PDB entry 7TGW | electron microscopy, 3.00 A resolution | chains B and C of the 3 polymer chains in the assembly

[Chain B (and C)]
Molecule: Spike glycoprotein
Source organism: Severe acute respiratory syndrome coronavirus 2
Notes: chain C of this document is another copy of the same molecule, construct and numbering; everything in this record applies to it too
UniProtKB: P0DTC2 (SPIKE_SARS2); aligned to UniProt positions 14-1208 over residues 14-1208 (the alignment contains insertions or deletions, so no single offset holds)
Chain sequence (1231 residues; row label = number of the first residue in the row):
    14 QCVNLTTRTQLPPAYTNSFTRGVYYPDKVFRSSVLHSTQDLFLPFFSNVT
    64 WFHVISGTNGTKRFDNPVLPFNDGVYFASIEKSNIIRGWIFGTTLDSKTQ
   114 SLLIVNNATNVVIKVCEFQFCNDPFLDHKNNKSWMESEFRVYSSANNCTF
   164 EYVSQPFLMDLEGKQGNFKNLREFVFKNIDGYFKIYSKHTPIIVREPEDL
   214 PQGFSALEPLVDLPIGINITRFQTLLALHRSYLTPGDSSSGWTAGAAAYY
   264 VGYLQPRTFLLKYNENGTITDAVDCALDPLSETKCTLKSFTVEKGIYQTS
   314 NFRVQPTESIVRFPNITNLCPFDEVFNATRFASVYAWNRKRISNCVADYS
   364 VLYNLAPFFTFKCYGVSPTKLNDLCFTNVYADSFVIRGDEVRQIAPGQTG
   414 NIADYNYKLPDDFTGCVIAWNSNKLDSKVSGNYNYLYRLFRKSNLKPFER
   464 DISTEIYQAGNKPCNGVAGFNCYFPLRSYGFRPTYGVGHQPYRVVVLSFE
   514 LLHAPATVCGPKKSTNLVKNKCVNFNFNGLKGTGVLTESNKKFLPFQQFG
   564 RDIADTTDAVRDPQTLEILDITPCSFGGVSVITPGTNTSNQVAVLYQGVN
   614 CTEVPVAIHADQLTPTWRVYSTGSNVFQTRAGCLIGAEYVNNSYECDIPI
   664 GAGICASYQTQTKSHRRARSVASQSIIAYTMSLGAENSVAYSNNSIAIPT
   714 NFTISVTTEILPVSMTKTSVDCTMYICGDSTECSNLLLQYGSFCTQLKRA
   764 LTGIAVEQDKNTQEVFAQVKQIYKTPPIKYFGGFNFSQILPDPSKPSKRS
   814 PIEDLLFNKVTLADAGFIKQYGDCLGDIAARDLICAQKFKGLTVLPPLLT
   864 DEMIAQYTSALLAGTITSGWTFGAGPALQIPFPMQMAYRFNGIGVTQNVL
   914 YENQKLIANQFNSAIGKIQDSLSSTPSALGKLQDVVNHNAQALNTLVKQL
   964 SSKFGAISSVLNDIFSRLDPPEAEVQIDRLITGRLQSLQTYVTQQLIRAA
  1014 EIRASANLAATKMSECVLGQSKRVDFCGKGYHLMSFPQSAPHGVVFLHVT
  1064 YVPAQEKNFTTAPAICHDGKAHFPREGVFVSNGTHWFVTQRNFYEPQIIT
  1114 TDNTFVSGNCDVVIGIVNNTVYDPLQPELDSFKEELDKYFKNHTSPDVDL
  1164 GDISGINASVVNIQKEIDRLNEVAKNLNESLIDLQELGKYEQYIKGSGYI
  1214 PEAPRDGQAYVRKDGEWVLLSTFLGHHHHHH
Not modelled in the structure: 69-73, 619-628, 674-685, 833-844, 1144-1244 (chain C: 69-73, 620-629, 674-685, 1144-1244)
Disulfides: C15-C134, C129-C161, C288-C298, C333-C358, C376-C429, C388-C522, C477-C485, C535-C587, C614-C646, C659-C668, C735-C757, C740-C746, C1029-C1040, C1079-C1123
Glycans and other covalent adducts: N-acetylglucosamine (NAG) linked to N61, N654, N714, N798, N1071, N1095, N1131
Sequence notes: conflict V67 (Ala in P0DTC2), I93 (Thr95 in P0DTC2), D140 (Tyr145 in P0DTC2), 35 further conflict positions vs the reference (P0DTC2) not listed; insertion (206-207); expression tag (1209-1244)
Swiss-Prot annotation at these positions:
  - glycosylation (N-linked (GlcNAc...) asparagine): N17 (complex), N61 (hybrid), N331 (complex), N603 (hybrid)

[Chain B / chain C interface]
Residue-residue contacts (132; chain B residue first):
  Q311(B) with K761(C), hydrogen bond
  N314(B) with D734(C)
  W350(B) with T162(C)
  N351(B) with T162(C)
  R352(B) with T162(C); Y195(C)
  G378(B) with R980(C); L981(C)
  V379(B) with R980(C)
  S380(B) with R980(C); L981(C); D982(C), hydrogen bond (side chain-backbone); E985(C), hydrogen bond
  K383(B) with R980(C); L981(C)
  L387(B) with R980(C)
  Y393(B) with Y195(C); P227(C)
  R405(B) with F371(C); F372(C)
  F461(B) with D193(C); G229(C)
  R463(B) with Q113(C), hydrogen bond
  I465(B) with E130(C); N160(C)
  E468(B) with S110(C)
  L514(B) with R980(C)
  K544(B) with N975(C), hydrogen bond (backbone-side chain)
  K554(B) with D840(C)
  K555(B) with F43(C); N279(C)
  F556(B) with F43(C), hydrophobic
  F559(B) with K41(C); P222(C), hydrophobic
  Q560(B) with K41(C); V42(C); F43(C), hydrogen bond (side chain-backbone)
  F562(B) with V42(C); F43(C), hydrogen bond (backbone-backbone)
  G563(B) with F43(C)
  R564(B) with F43(C), hydrogen bond (backbone-backbone)
  D565(B) with K853(C), salt bridge
  I566(B) with V960(C), hydrophobic; K961(C); S964(C), hydrogen bond (backbone-side chain)
  A567(B) with K853(C); S964(C), hydrogen bond (backbone-side chain)
  D568(B) with R44(C), salt bridge; S964(C), hydrogen bond
  T569(B) with K853(C), hydrogen bond
  D583(B) with G839(C)
  T585(B) with F852(C)
  F589(B) with M737(C), hydrophobic; Y834(C); K851(C)
  Q610(B) with L858(C)
  E616(B) with Q833(C); Y834(C); G835(C)
  R643(B) with F830(C)
  P662(B) with L861(C), hydrophobic
  A665(B) with P860(C), hydrogen bond (backbone-backbone); L861(C); T863(C)
  G666(B) with L861(C), hydrogen bond (backbone-backbone); M866(C)
  M694(B) with L862(C), hydrophobic
  L696(B) with K783(C); M866(C), hydrophobic; Y870(C)
  A698(B) with Q784(C); I785(C), hydrogen bond (backbone-backbone)
  E699(B) with I785(C); K787(C), salt bridge
  N700(B) with Q784(C), hydrogen bond; I785(C), hydrogen bond (backbone-backbone); Y786(C); K787(C)
  S701(B) with K787(C)
  V702(B) with Y786(C), hydrophobic; T880(C); Q892(C)
  A703(B) with Q892(C)
  Y704(B) with Y793(C); F794(C); I893(C); F895(C)
  N706(B) with P894(C)
  S708(B) with Q892(C), hydrogen bond; P894(C)
  I709(B) with Q892(C); I893(C), hydrophobic
  A710(B) with L891(C), hydrophobic; Q892(C), hydrogen bond (backbone-backbone)
  P712(B) with L891(C)
  Q954(B) with R762(C)
  T958(B) with Q759(C); R762(C)
  Q962(B) with G754(C); S755(C)
  S965(B) with G754(C)
  F967(B) with Q752(C), hydrogen bond (backbone-backbone); Y753(C), hydrophobic
  G968(B) with Q752(C), hydrogen bond (backbone-side chain)
  P983(B) with D424(C)
  Q999(B) with F756(C); Q1002(C)
  T1003(B) with Q1002(C)
  Q1007(B) with L1009(C)
  E1014(B) with R1016(C), salt bridge
  R1036(B) with E1028(C), salt bridge; R1036(C)
  V1037(B) with S1027(C)
  P1066(B) with A887(C); P889(C)
  E1069(B) with L891(C)
  N1071(B) with Q892(C)
  T1074(B) with M897(C)
  A1075(B) with M897(C)
  P1076(B) with M897(C); Y914(C), hydrophobic
  F1086(B) with N911(C); Y914(C), hydrophobic
  P1087(B) with Q910(C), hydrogen bond (backbone-side chain)
  V1091(B) with Y901(C)
  R1104(B) with Y901(C); N904(C)
  S1120(B) with N911(C), hydrogen bond; E915(C)
  I1127(B) with Q917(C)
  L1138(B) with E1141(C)
  L1142(B) with L1142(C), hydrophobic
Other interface residues (no listed pair), chain B (112 interface residues in all): T312, T382, N391, D402, T412, S466, H516, A517, D571, P586, G611, V612, N613, A644, G664, I667, G697, S705, N707, K966, R992, I1010, D1038, K1042, G1043, Y1044, V1065, F1118, V1125, V1126, Q1139
Other interface residues (no listed pair), chain C (110 interface residues in all): D40, K111, E221, D225, I228, I230, Y366, F374, T382, P409, S732, P789, A843, P859, Q869, W883, G886, G888, N957, L963, F978, S979, D991, Q999, L1031, G1032, E1108

[Overview]
112 residues of chain B and 110 residues of chain C are in contact, with 23 hydrogen bonds and 5 salt bridges.
Polar pairs include D565(B)-K853(C), D568(B)-R44(C) and E699(B)-K787(C).
Chain B and chain C are both Spike glycoprotein (Severe acute respiratory syndrome coronavirus 2); the
structure, Omicron spike at 3.0 A (open form), was determined by electron microscopy together with 7TGX and
7TGY from the same study.
